Entry 3FJ6 (X-ray diffraction, 1.80 A resolution); this record covers chain A.

== Chain A ==
Molecule: Dihydroorotate dehydrogenase
Source organism: Homo sapiens
Notes: EC 1.3.3.1
UniProtKB: Q02127 (PYRD_HUMAN); residues 30-396 here correspond to UniProt positions 29-395 (UniProt number = residue number - 1)
Chain sequence (367 residues; each row starts with the number of its first residue):
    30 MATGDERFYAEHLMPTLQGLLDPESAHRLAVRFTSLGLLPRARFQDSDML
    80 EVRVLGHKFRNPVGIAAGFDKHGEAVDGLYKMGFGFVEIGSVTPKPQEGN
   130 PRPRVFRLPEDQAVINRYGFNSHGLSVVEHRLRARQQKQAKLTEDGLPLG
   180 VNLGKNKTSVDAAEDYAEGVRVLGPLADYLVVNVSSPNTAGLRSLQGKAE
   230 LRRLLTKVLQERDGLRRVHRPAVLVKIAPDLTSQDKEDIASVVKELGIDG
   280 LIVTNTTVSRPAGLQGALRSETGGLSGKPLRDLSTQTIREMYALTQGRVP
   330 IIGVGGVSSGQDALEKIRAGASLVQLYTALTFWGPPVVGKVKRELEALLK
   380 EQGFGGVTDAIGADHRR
Not modelled in the structure: 30-32, 70-72
Residues lining bound ligands:
  - CIH ((2Z)-2-cyano-N-(2,2'-dichlorobiphenyl-4-yl)-3-hydroxybut-2-enamide): Y38, L42, M43, L46, P52, A55, H56, A59, F62, T63, L67, L68, P69, F98, M111, R136, Y356, L359, T360, G363, P364
  - FMN (flavin mononucleotide): A95, A96, G97, K100, G119, S120, V134, V143, N145, Y147, F149, N181, N212, K255, T283, N284, T285, S305, G306, L309, V333, G334, G335, V336, Q354, L355, Y356, T357
  - orotic acid (ORO): K100, N145, R146, Y147, G148, F149, N150, N212, S215, P216, N217, N284, T285
Curated features (UniProtKB/Swiss-Prot):
  - active site: S215 (Nucleophile)
  - binding site (FMN): A96 to K100, S120, N181, N212, K255, T283, G306, G335, Y356, T357
  - binding site (substrate): K100, N145 to F149, N212 to N217, N284, T285

== In short ==
Chain A binds orotic acid, flavin mononucleotide and compound CIH. From UniProt: active-site residue S215, 14
FMN-binding residues and 14 substrate-binding residues.
Chain A is Dihydroorotate dehydrogenase (Homo sapiens); the structure, Human dihydroorotate dehydrogenase in
complex with a leflunomide derivative inhibitor 2, was determined by X-ray diffraction, deposited together
with 3F1Q, 3FJL, 3G0U and 3G0X.
